PDB entry 6Y11 | X-ray diffraction, 3.11 A resolution | chains K and N of the 16 polymer chains in the assembly

Chain K:
Name: NADH-quinone oxidoreductase subunit 11
Source organism: Thermus thermophilus
Notes: EC 7.1.1.-
UniProtKB: Q56226 (NQO11_THET8); residues 1-95 here = UniProt positions 1-95
Amino-acid sequence (95 residues; row label = number of the first residue in the row):
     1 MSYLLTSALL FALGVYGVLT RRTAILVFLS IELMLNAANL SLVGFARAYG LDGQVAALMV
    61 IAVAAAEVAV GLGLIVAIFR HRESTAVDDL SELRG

Chain N:
Name: NADH-quinone oxidoreductase subunit 14
Source organism: Thermus thermophilus
Notes: EC 7.1.1.-
UniProtKB: Q56229 (NQO14_THET8); residue numbers follow UniProt; this construct covers 1-427
Amino-acid sequence (427 residues; numbered 1 to 427; the number before each row is that of its first residue):
     1 MTLAILAVFS VALTLLGFVL PPQGVKRATL LGLALALASL LLTWGKPFAF GPYAVDGVSQ
    61 VFTLLALLGA LWTVGLVRSG RFEFYLLVLY AALGMHLLAS TRHLLLMLVA LEALSLPLYA
   121 LATWRRGQGL EAALKYFLLG ALAAAFFLYG AALFYGATGS LVLGAPGEGP LYALALGLLL
   181 VGLGFKAALA PFHFWTPDVY QGSPTPVVLF MATSVKAAAF AALLRVAAPP EALALLVALS
   241 VVVGNLAALA QKEAKRLLAY SSIAHAGYMA LALYTGNAQA LGFYLLTYVL ATGLAFAVLS
   301 QISPDRVPLE ALRGLYRKDP LLGLAFLVAM LSLLGLPPLA GFWGKYLAFA EAARAGAWGV
   361 LVLALVTSAV SAYYYLGLGL AVFARPEETP FRPGPPWARA AVVAAGVLLL ALGLLPGLVL
   421 PALAAGG

Chain K / chain N interface:
Residue-residue contacts (60; chain K residue first):
  L4(K) - Y149(N)
  S7(K) - Y149(N)  hydrogen bond
  A8(K) - Y149(N)  hydrogen bond (backbone-side chain)
  F11(K) - A145(N)
  F11(K) - F146(N)  hydrophobic
  F11(K) - Y149(N)  hydrophobic
  V18(K) - L142(N)  hydrophobic
  F28(K) - F137(N)  hydrophobic
  I31(K) - L138(N)
  I31(K) - A141(N)  hydrophobic
  I31(K) - L142(N)
  M34(K) - A145(N)  hydrophobic
  L35(K) - A145(N)  hydrophobic
  A38(K) - L148(N)  hydrophobic
  A38(K) - Y149(N)  hydrophobic
  A38(K) - A152(N)
  S41(K) - Y149(N)
  L42(K) - A152(N)  hydrophobic
  L42(K) - Y155(N)  hydrophobic
  F45(K) - A152(N)
  F45(K) - L153(N)  hydrophobic
  F45(K) - Y155(N)
  F45(K) - G156(N)
  A46(K) - Y155(N)
  Y49(K) - Y155(N)
  Y49(K) - G156(N)  hydrogen bond (side chain-backbone)
  Y49(K) - G159(N)
  L51(K) - Y155(N)
  D52(K) - Y155(N)  hydrogen bond (backbone-side chain)
  G53(K) - Y155(N)  hydrogen bond (backbone-side chain)
  A56(K) - L105(N)
  A56(K) - L161(N)  hydrophobic
  M59(K) - L105(N)  hydrophobic
  V60(K) - L105(N)  hydrophobic
  V60(K) - L148(N)  hydrophobic
  V63(K) - V109(N)  hydrophobic
  V63(K) - E112(N)
  E67(K) - E112(N)
  V70(K) - L116(N)  hydrophobic
  G71(K) - F137(N)
  L74(K) - A133(N)
  L74(K) - F137(N)  hydrophobic
  I78(K) - L130(N)
  I78(K) - L134(N)  hydrophobic
  F79(K) - L134(N)  hydrophobic
  V87(K) - L134(N)  hydrophobic
  L90(K) - E131(N)
  S91(K) - E131(N)  hydrogen bond (backbone-side chain)
  E92(K) - R126(N)  salt bridge
  E92(K) - Q128(N)
  E92(K) - E131(N)  hydrogen bond (backbone-side chain)
  L93(K) - Q128(N)
  L93(K) - E131(N)  hydrogen bond (backbone-side chain)
  L93(K) - A132(N)
  L93(K) - D198(N)
  L93(K) - Q201(N)
  R94(K) - R256(N)  hydrogen bond (backbone-side chain)
  G95(K) - Q251(N)  hydrogen bond (backbone-side chain)
  G95(K) - R256(N)
  G95(K) - Y260(N)
Also at the interface, not in a pair above, chain K (41 interface residues in all): V15, V27, A37, G50, A66, H81
Also at the interface, not in a pair above, chain N (36 interface residues in all): L108, K135, A157, T158, G202, R306

Overview:
41 residues of chain K face 36 of chain N across their interface; the contacts include 10 hydrogen bonds and 1
salt bridge. Polar pairs include E92(K)-R126(N), S7(K)-Y149(N) and A8(K)-Y149(N).
Chain K is NADH-quinone oxidoreductase subunit 11 and chain N is NADH-quinone oxidoreductase subunit 14, both
from Thermus thermophilus; the structure, Respiratory complex I from Thermus thermophilus, was determined by
X-ray diffraction, deposited together with 6I0D, 6I1P, 6Q8O, 6Q8W, 6Q8X, 6ZIY and 3 further entries.
